PDB entry 7UYB | X-ray diffraction, 1.11 A resolution | chain A

== Chain A ==
Molecule: Beta-lactamase VIM-1
Organism: Pseudomonas aeruginosa
UniProtKB: Q9XAY4 (Q9XAY4_PSEAI); residue numbers follow UniProt; this construct covers 27-266
Sequence (246 residues; each row starts with the number of its first residue):
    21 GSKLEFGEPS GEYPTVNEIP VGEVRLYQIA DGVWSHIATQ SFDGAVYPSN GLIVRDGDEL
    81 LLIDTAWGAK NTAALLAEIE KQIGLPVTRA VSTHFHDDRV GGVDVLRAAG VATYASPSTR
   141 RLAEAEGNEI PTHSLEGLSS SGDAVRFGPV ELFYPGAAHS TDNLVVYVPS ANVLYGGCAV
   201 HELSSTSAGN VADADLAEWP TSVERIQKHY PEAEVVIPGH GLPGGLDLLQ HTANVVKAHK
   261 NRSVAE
Not modelled in the structure: 21-30, 262-266
Differences from the reference sequence: expression tag (21-26)
Bound ions: Zn2+ site 1: H114, H116, H179 (together with OK0); Zn2+ site 2: D118, C198, H240 (together with OK0)
Ligand contacts: OK0 ((2M)-4'-(piperidin-4-yl)-2-(1H-tetrazol-5-yl)-4-(trifluoromethyl)[1,1'-biphenyl]-3-sulfonamide): F62, Y67, W87, H114, H116, D117, D118, H179, C198, H201, S205, S207, A208, G209, N210, H240

== Overview ==
Bound to chain A: compound OK0. H114, H116 and H179 form the Zn2+ site 1. D118, C198 and H240 coordinate Zn2+
site 2.
Chain A is Beta-lactamase VIM-1 (Pseudomonas aeruginosa); the structure, Inhibitor bound VIM1, was determined
by X-ray diffraction together with 7UYA and 7UYD from the same study.
